PDB entry 8A61 | electron microscopy, 5.40 A resolution (low resolution: residue-level contacts below are approximate; hydrogen-bond / salt-bridge calls are withheld) | chains F and H of the 17 polymer chains in the assembly

Chain F (and H):
Name: Anaphase-promoting complex subunit CDC27
Organism: Saccharomyces cerevisiae
Notes: chain H of this document is another copy of the same molecule, construct and numbering; everything in this record applies to it too
UniProtKB: P38042 (CDC27_YEAST); residue numbers follow UniProt; this construct covers 1-758
Chain sequence (758 residues; numbered 1 to 758; the number before each row is that of its first residue):
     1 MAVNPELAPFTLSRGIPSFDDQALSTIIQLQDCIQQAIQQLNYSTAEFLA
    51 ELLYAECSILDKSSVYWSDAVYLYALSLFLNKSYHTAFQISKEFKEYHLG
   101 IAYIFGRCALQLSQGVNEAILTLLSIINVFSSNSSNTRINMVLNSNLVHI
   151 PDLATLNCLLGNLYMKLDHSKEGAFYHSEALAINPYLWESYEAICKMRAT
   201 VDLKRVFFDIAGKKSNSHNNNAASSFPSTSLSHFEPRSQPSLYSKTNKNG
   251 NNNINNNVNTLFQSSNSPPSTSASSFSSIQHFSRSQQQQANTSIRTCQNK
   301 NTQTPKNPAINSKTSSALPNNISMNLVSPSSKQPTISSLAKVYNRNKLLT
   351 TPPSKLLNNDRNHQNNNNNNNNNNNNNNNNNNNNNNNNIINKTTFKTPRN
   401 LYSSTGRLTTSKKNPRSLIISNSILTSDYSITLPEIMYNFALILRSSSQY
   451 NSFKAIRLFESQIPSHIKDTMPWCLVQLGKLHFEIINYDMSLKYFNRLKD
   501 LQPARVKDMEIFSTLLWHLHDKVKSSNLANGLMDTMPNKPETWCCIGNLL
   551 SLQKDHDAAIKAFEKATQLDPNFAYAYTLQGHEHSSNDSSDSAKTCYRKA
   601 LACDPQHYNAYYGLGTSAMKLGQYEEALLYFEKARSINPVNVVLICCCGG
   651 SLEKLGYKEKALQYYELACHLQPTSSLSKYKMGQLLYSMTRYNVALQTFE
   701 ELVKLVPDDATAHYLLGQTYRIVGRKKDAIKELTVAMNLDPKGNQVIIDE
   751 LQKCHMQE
Not modelled in the structure: 1-22, 134-142, 210-431, 756-758 (chain H: 1-19, 132-140, 210-431, 756-758)
UniProt features mapped onto this chain:
  - mutagenesis: Ser-267 (S267A: Abolishes phosphorylation; when associated with A-304; A-328; A-351 and A-397), Thr-304 (T304A: Abolishes phosphorylation; when associated with A-267; A-304; A-351 and A-397), Ser-328 (S328A: Abolishes phosphorylation; when associated with A-267; A-304; A-328 and A-397), Thr-351 (T351A: Abolishes phosphorylation; when associated with A-267; A-304; A-328 and A-304), Thr-397 (T397A: Abolishes phosphorylation; when associated with A-304; A-328; A-351 and A-397), Gly-613 (G613D: In CDC27-633; G2/M cell cycle arrest at 35 degrees Celsius), Leu-614 (L614GL: Abolishes interaction with CDC23)

Chain F / chain H interface:
Pairs across the interface - 60 pairs, chain F then chain H:
  Thr-26(F) / Leu-433(H)
  Leu-30(F) / Leu-433(H)
  Gln-39(F) / Gln-39(H)
  Gln-39(F) / His-149(H)
  Gln-40(F) / Tyr-103(H)
  Gln-40(F) / His-149(H)
  Gln-40(F) / Ile-150(H)
  Gln-40(F) / Pro-151(H)
  Leu-41(F) / Tyr-103(H)
  Leu-41(F) / Arg-107(H)
  Leu-41(F) / His-149(H)
  Ser-44(F) / Glu-189(H)
  Thr-45(F) / Glu-189(H)
  Phe-48(F) / Trp-188(H)
  Phe-48(F) / Met-471(H)
  Phe-48(F) / Trp-473(H)
  Glu-51(F) / Met-471(H)
  Glu-51(F) / Pro-472(H)
  Ala-55(F) / Thr-470(H)
  Ile-59(F) / Thr-470(H)
  Phe-79(F) / Leu-41(H)
  Lys-82(F) / Met-536(H)
  Lys-82(F) / Asn-538(H)
  His-85(F) / Ala-504(H)
  His-85(F) / Thr-535(H)
  His-85(F) / Met-536(H)
  Thr-86(F) / Ala-504(H)
  Gln-89(F) / Gln-502(H)
  Gln-89(F) / Pro-503(H)
  Tyr-103(F) / Leu-41(H)
  Arg-107(F) / Leu-41(H)
  His-149(F) / Gln-39(H)
  Pro-151(F) / Gln-40(H)
  Tyr-186(F) / Cys-33(H)
  Leu-187(F) / Thr-45(H)
  Trp-188(F) / Thr-45(H)
  Trp-188(F) / Phe-48(H)
  Glu-189(F) / Asn-42(H)
  Glu-189(F) / Thr-45(H)
  Thr-432(F) / Gln-22(H)
  Leu-433(F) / Gln-29(H)
  Leu-433(F) / Leu-30(H)
  His-466(F) / Ala-55(H)
  His-466(F) / Glu-56(H)
  His-466(F) / Ile-59(H)
  Ile-467(F) / Glu-56(H)
  Thr-470(F) / Ala-55(H)
  Thr-470(F) / Ser-58(H)
  Met-471(F) / Phe-48(H)
  Met-471(F) / Glu-51(H)
  Met-471(F) / Leu-52(H)
  Met-471(F) / Ala-55(H)
  Pro-472(F) / Glu-51(H)
  Trp-473(F) / Phe-48(H)
  Gln-502(F) / Glu-51(H)
  Gln-502(F) / Tyr-74(H)
  Ala-504(F) / Thr-86(H)
  Thr-535(F) / His-85(H)
  Met-536(F) / His-85(H)
  Lys-539(F) / Lys-82(H)
Also at the interface, not in a pair above, chain F (47 interface residues in all): Gln-29, Ile-38, Tyr-43, Leu-49, Leu-52, Val-148, Ile-150, Thr-155, Met-437, Arg-505
Also at the interface, not in a pair above, chain H (53 interface residues in all): Thr-26, Ile-38, Tyr-43, Leu-76, Leu-80, Gln-89, Val-148, Asp-152, Thr-155, Tyr-186, Leu-187, Phe-440, His-466, Arg-505, Lys-539

Overview:
Chain F and chain H form an interface of 47 and 53 residues respectively. Curated annotation (UniProt) lists 7
mutagenesis sites on chain F.
Chain F and chain H are both Anaphase-promoting complex subunit CDC27 (Saccharomyces cerevisiae); the
structure, S. cerevisiae apo phosphorylated APC/C, was determined by electron microscopy.
